PDB entry 4DV4 | X-ray diffraction, 3.65 A resolution | chains A and N of the 21 polymer chains in the assembly

# Chain A
Molecule: 16S rRNA
Organism: Thermus thermophilus
Sequence (1522 nucleotides; numbered 0 to 1544 plus 19 insertion-coded residues; 42 numbers in that range are skipped by the numbering (no residue carries them; nothing is unmodelled there); the number before each row is that of its first residue; a row labelled like 190A-190L holds insertion residues (190A, then the next letters in order); numbering starts at 0):
     0 UUUGUUGGAGAGUUUGAUCCUGGCUCAGGGUGAACGCUGGCGGCGUGCCU
    50 AAGACAUGCAAGUCGUGCGGG
    73 CCGCGGGGUUUU
    88 ACUCCG
    95 UGGUC
   101 AGCGGCGGACGGGUGAGUAACGCGUGGGU
  129A G
   130 ACCUACCCGGAAGAGGGGGACAACCCGGGGAAACUCGGGCUAAUCCCCCA
   180 UGUGGACCCGC
190A-190L CCCUUGGGGUGU
   191 GUCCAAAGGGCUUU
   216 GCCCGCUUCCGGAUGGGCCCGCGUCCCAUCAGCUAGUUGGUGGGGUAAUG
   266 GCCCACCAAGGCGACGACGGGUAGCCGGUCUGAGAGGAUGGCCGGCCACA
   316 GGGGCACUGAGACACGGGCCCCACUCCUACGGGAGGCAGCAGUUAGGAAU
   366 CUUCCGCAAUGGGCGCAAGCCUGACGGAGCGACGCCGCUUGGAGGAAGAA
   416 GCCCUUCGGGGUGUAAACUCCUGAA
   442 CCCGGGACGAAACCCCCGACGA
   474 GGGGACUGACGGUACCGGG
   494 GUAAUAGCGCCGGCCAACUCCGUGCCAGCAGCCGCGGUAAUACGGAGGGC
   544 GCGAGCGUUACCCGGAUUCACUGGGCGUAAAGGGCGUGUAGGCGGCCUGG
   594 GGCGUCCCAUGUGAAAGACCACGGCUCAACCGUGGGGGAGCGUGGGAUAC
   644 GCUCAGGCUAGACGGUGGGAGAGGGUGGUGGAAUUCCCGGAGUAGCGGUG
   694 AAAUGCGCAGAUACCGGGAGGAACGCCGAUGGCGAAGGCAGCCACCUGGU
   744 CCACCCGUGACGCUGAGGCGCGAAAGCGUGGGGAGCAAACCGGAUUAGAU
   794 ACCCGGGUAGUCCACGCCCUAAACGAUGCGCGCUAGGUCUCUGGGUCU
   848 CCUGGGGGCCGAAGCUAACGCGUUAAGCGCGCCGCCUGGGGAGUACGGCC
   898 GCAAGGCUGAAACUCAGAGGAAUUGACGGGGGCCCGCACAAGCGGUGGAG
   948 CAUGUGGUUUAAUUCGAAGXAACGCGAAGAACCUUACCAGGCCUUGACAU
   998 GCUAGG
 1003A G
  1004 AACCCGGGUGAAAGCCUGGGGUGCCCC
1030A-1030D GCGA
  1031 GGGGAGCCCUAGCACAGGUGCUGCAUGGCCGUCGUCAGCUCGUGCCGUGA
  1081 GGUGUUGGGUUAAGUCCCGCAACGAGCGCAACCCCCGCCGUUAGUUGCCA
  1131 GCGGUUCGGCCGGGCACUCUAACGGGACUGCCCGCGAAA
  1171 GCGGGAGGAAGGAGGGGACGACGUCUGGUCAGCAUGGCCCUUACGGCCUG
  1221 GGCGACACACGUGCUACAAUGCCCACUACAAAGCGAUGCCACCCGGCAAC
  1271 GGGGAGCUAAUCGCAAAAAGGUGGGCCCAGUUCGGAUUGGGGUCUGCAAC
  1321 CCGACCCCAUGAAGCCGGAAUCGCUAGUAAUCGCGGAUCAG
 1361A C
  1362 CAUGCCGCGGUGAAUACGUUCCCGGGCCUUGUACACACXGCCXGUXACGC
  1412 CAUGGGAGCGGGCUCUACCCGAAGUCGCCGGG
  1446 AGCCUACGGG
  1459 CAGGCGCCGAGGGUAGGGCCCGUGACUGGGGCGAAGUCGUAACAAGGUAG
  1509 CUGUACCGGAAGGUGCGGCUGGAUCCACUCCUUUCU
Disordered / not traced: 0-4, 1534-1538
Differences from the reference sequence: engineered mutation G914 (A1537 in M26923.1); conflict C1534 (A2157 in M26923.1), A1535 (C2158 in M26923.1)
Modified / non-standard residues: PSU (pseudouridine-5'-monophosphate) at position 516, 7MG (7N-methyl-8-hydroguanosine-5'-monophosphate) at position 527, M2G (N2-dimethylguanosine-5'-monophosphate) at position 966, 5MC (5-methylcytidine-5'-monophosphate) at position 967, 2MG (2N-methylguanosine-5'-monophosphate) at position 1207, 5MC (5-methylcytidine-5'-monophosphate) at position 1400, 4OC (4n,o2'-methylcytidine-5'-monophosphate) at position 1402, 5MC (5-methylcytidine-5'-monophosphate) at position 1404, 5MC (5-methylcytidine-5'-monophosphate) at position 1407, UR3 (3-methyluridine-5'-monophoshate) at position 1498, MA6 (6N-dimethyladenosine-5'-monophoshate) at position 1518, MA6 (6N-dimethyladenosine-5'-monophoshate) at position 1519, PSU (pseudouridine-5'-monophosphate) at position 1540, PSU (pseudouridine-5'-monophosphate) at position 1541
Metal / ion sites: Mg2+ site 1 near U5 (its only coordinating residue here); Mg2+ site 2: U12, G22; Mg2+ site 3: U12, C526, 7MG_527; Mg2+ site 4: C58, U387; Mg2+ site 5: A59, U387; Mg2+ site 6: G61, U62, G105; Mg2+ site 7 near G70 (its only coordinating residue here); Mg2+ site 8 near C89 (its only coordinating residue here); Mg2+ site 9 near U95 (its only coordinating residue here); Mg2+ site 10 near G107 (its only coordinating residue here); Mg2+ site 11: C110, G112; Mg2+ site 12 near G117 (its only coordinating residue here); 101 more Mg2+ sites not listed

# Chain N
Name: ribosomal protein S14
Organism: Thermus thermophilus
UniProtKB: Q5SHQ1 (RS14Z_THET8); numbering as in UniProt (aligned over 1-61)
Amino-acid sequence (61 residues; numbered 1 to 61; the number before each row is that of its first residue):
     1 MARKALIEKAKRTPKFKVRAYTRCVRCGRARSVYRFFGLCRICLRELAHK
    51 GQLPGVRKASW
Disordered / not traced: 1
Metal / ion sites: Mg2+: Thr22 (shared with C1359(A) of chain A); Zn2+: Cys24, Cys27, Cys40, Cys43

# Interface between chain A and chain N
Contacting residue pairs (75):
  G973(A) with Arg29(N), sugar contact; Arg41(N), hydrogen bond to the phosphate
  A974(A) with Arg29(N), salt bridge to the phosphate; Arg31(N), hydrogen bond to the sugar; Ser32(N), phosphate contact; Arg41(N), salt bridge to the phosphate
  A975(A) with Ser32(N), hydrogen bond to the sugar; Tyr34(N), base contact
  G976(A) with Arg31(N), phosphate contact; Ser32(N), phosphate contact
  A977(A) with Arg31(N), salt bridge to the phosphate
  C979(A) with Val18(N), base contact; Arg19(N), hydrogen bond to the base
  C980(A) with Arg19(N), sugar contact; Tyr21(N), sugar contact
  U981(A) with Leu6(N), phosphate contact; Glu8(N), phosphate contact; Tyr21(N), hydrogen bond to the phosphate; Ala30(N), phosphate contact
  U982(A) with Arg23(N), salt bridge to the phosphate; Ala30(N), phosphate contact; Arg31(N), salt bridge to the phosphate
  A983(A) with Arg3(N), hydrogen bond to the phosphate; Leu6(N), phosphate contact
  A994(A) with Lys4(N), base contact; Ala5(N), base contact; Lys11(N), sugar contact
  A1015(A) with Lys15(N), hydrogen bond to the sugar
  G1048(A) with Arg3(N), sugar contact; Lys4(N), hydrogen bond to the phosphate
  U1049(A) with Ala2(N), base contact; Arg3(N), hydrogen bond to the sugar
  C1059(A) with Arg45(N), hydrogen bond to the phosphate
  C1060(A) with Arg45(N), salt bridge to the phosphate
  C1113(A) with Arg57(N), sugar contact
  C1114(A) with Ser60(N), hydrogen bond to the sugar; Trp61(N), base contact
  C1115(A) with Trp61(N), sugar contact
  G1186(A) with Trp61(N), hydrogen bond to the base
  G1187(A) with Ser60(N), hydrogen bond to the base; Trp61(N), sugar contact
  A1188(A) with Lys58(N), hydrogen bond to the phosphate; Ser60(N), sugar contact
  C1189(A) with Lys58(N), salt bridge to the phosphate
  G1202(A) with Ala2(N), hydrogen bond to the phosphate; Arg26(N), base contact; Cys27(N), hydrogen bond to the sugar; Arg29(N), hydrogen bond to the sugar; Ile42(N), base contact; Cys43(N), base contact; Glu46(N), hydrogen bond to the base
  C1203(A) with Ala2(N), phosphate contact; Arg26(N), sugar contact; Cys27(N), sugar contact
  G1216(A) with Arg3(N), salt bridge to the phosphate; Ala5(N), phosphate contact; Leu6(N), phosphate contact
  C1217(A) with Ala5(N), phosphate contact; Glu8(N), phosphate contact
  C1218(A) with Lys15(N), phosphate contact
  U1219(A) with Lys15(N), salt bridge to the phosphate; Arg19(N), salt bridge to the phosphate
  G1316(A) with Val18(N), phosphate contact
  C1317(A) with Phe16(N), stacking on the base; Lys17(N), salt bridge to the phosphate; Val18(N), phosphate contact; Arg19(N), base contact
  A1357(A) with Tyr34(N), sugar contact
  U1358(A) with Val33(N), sugar contact; Tyr34(N), phosphate contact; Arg35(N), hydrogen bond to the phosphate
  C1359(A) with Thr22(N), hydrogen bond to the phosphate; Arg35(N), phosphate contact
  G1368(A) with Trp61(N), phosphate contact
  C1369(A) with Trp61(N), hydrogen bond to the phosphate
Other interface residues (no listed pair), chain A (40 interface residues in all): C995, G1047, G1215, A1360
Other interface residues (no listed pair), chain N (35 interface residues in all): Phe36, Ala59

# Summary
40 residues of chain A and 35 residues of chain N are in contact; the contacts include 21 hydrogen bonds, 11
salt bridges and 1 aromatic stacking contact. Polar contacts include C979(A)-Arg19(N), G1186(A)-Trp61(N) and
G1187(A)-Ser60(N). U12(A) and G22(A) form the Mg2+ site 2.
Chain A is 16S rRNA and chain N is ribosomal protein S14, both from Thermus thermophilus; the structure,
Crystal structure of the Thermus thermophilus 30S ribosomal subunit with a 16S rRNA mutation, A914G, was
determined by X-ray diffraction.
